Entry 8VF9 (X-ray diffraction, 1.90 A resolution); this record covers chains A and P of the 4 polymer chains in the assembly.

[Chain A]
Molecule: DNA polymerase beta
From: Homo sapiens
Notes: EC 2.7.7.7, 4.2.99.-
UniProtKB: P06746 (DPOLB_HUMAN); numbering as in UniProt (aligned over 1-335)
Amino-acid sequence (335 residues; each row starts with the number of its first residue):
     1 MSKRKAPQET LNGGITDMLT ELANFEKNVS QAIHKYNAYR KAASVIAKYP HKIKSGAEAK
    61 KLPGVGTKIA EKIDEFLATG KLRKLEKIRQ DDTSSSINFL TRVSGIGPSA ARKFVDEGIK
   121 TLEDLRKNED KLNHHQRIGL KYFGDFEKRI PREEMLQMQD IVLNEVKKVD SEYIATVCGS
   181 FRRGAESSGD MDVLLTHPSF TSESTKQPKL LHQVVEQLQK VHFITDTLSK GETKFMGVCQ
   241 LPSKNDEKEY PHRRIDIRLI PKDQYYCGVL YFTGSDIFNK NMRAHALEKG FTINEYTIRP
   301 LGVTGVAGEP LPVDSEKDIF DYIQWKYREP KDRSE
Not modelled in the structure: 1-7, 205-206
Curated features (UniProtKB/Swiss-Prot):
  - region: Arg183 to Asp192 (DNA-binding)
  - active site: Lys72 (Nucleophile)
  - binding site (K(+)): Lys60, Leu62, Val65, Thr101, Val103, Ile106
  - binding site (Na(+)): Lys60, Leu62, Val65, Thr101, Val103, Ile106
  - binding site (dATP): Arg149, Ser180, Arg183, Gly189, Asp190
  - binding site (dCTP): Arg149, Ser180, Arg183, Gly189, Asp190
  - binding site (dGTP): Arg149, Ser180, Arg183, Gly189, Asp190, Asp192
  - binding site (dTTP): Arg149, Ser180, Arg183, Gly189, Asp190
  - binding site (Mg(2+)): Asp190, Asp192, Asp256
  - modified residue: Lys72 (N6-acetyllysine), Arg83 (Omega-N-methylarginine), Arg152 (Omega-N-methylarginine)
  - cross-link (Glycyl lysine isopeptide (Lys-Gly)): Lys41 (interchain with G-Cter in ubiquitin), Lys61 (interchain with G-Cter in ubiquitin), Lys81 (interchain with G-Cter in ubiquitin)
  - natural variant: Leu22 (L22P: Found in a gastric cancer sample; uncertain significance), Tyr39 (Y39C: Found in a gastric cancer sample; uncertain significance), Gly118 (G118V: Decreased DNA-directed DNA polymerase activity), Arg137 (R137Q: Decreased function in base-excision repair), Arg149 (R149I: Decreased DNA-directed DNA polymerase activity), Asp160 (D160N: Found in a gastric cancer sample; uncertain significance), Cys239 (C239R: Found in a gastric cancer sample; uncertain significance), Lys289 (K289M: Found in a colon cancer sample; uncertain significance), Asn294 (N294D: Found in a gastric cancer sample; uncertain significance), Glu295 (E295K: Found in a gastric cancer sample; uncertain significance)
  - mutagenesis: Phe25 (F25W: No effect on 5'-dRP lyase activity. Decreased ssDNA binding), His34 (H34G: Decreased 5'-dRP lyase activity. Decreased ssDNA binding), Lys35 (K35A: Decreased 5'-dRP lyase activity. Decreased ssDNA binding. Loss of 5'-dRP lyase activity; when associated with A-68 and A-72. Decreased ssDNA binding; when associated with A-68 and A-72 ...), Tyr39 (Y39F: No effect on 5'-dRP lyase activity; Y39Q: Abolishes DNA polymerase and 5'-dRP lyase activity), Lys41 (K41R: Abolishes ubiquitination; when associated with R-61 and R-81), Lys60 (K60A: Decreased 5'-dRP lyase activity. Decreased ssDNA binding), Lys61 (K61R: Abolishes ubiquitination; when associated with R-41 and R-81), Lys68 (K68A: No effect on 5'-dRP lyase activity. Decreased ssDNA binding. Loss of 5'-dRP lyase activity; when associated with A-35 and A-72. Decreased ssDNA binding; when associated with A-35 and A-72 ...), Glu71 (E71Q: No effect on 5'-dRP lyase activity. No effect on structure shown by circular dichroism. No effect on ssDNA binding), Lys72 (K72A: Severely reduced 5'-dRP lyase activity. Does not affect ssDNA binding. Loss of 5'-dRP lyase activity; when associated with A-35 and A-68. Decreased ssDNA binding ...), Glu75 (E75A: Slightly decreased 5'-dRP lyase activity. Decreased ssDNA binding. No effect on structure shown by circular dichroism), Lys81 (K81R: Abolishes ubiquitination; when associated with R-41 and R-61), 5 further mutagenesis entries in UniProt
Metal / ion sites: Na+ site 1: Lys60, Leu62, Val65 (shared with 1 residue of chain D); Na+ site 2: Thr101, Val103, Ile106 (shared with DG9(P) of chain P); Na+ site 3 near Thr101 (its only coordinating residue here)

[Chain P]
Molecule: 10-nt DNA strand
Sequence (10 nucleotides; row label = number of the first residue in the row):
     1 GCTGATGCGA
Metal / ion sites: Na+: DG9 (shared with Thr101(A), Val103(A), Ile106(A) of chain A)

[Interface between chain A and chain P]
Contacting residue pairs (14; chain A residue first):
  Val103(A) with DG9(P), phosphate contact
  Ser104(A) with DG9(P), phosphate contact
  Gly105(A) with DC8(P), phosphate contact; DG9(P), hydrogen bond to the phosphate
  Ile106(A) with DG9(P), phosphate contact
  Gly107(A) with DC8(P), hydrogen bond to the phosphate
  Pro108(A) with DC8(P), phosphate contact
  Ser109(A) with DG7(P), phosphate contact; DC8(P), hydrogen bond to the phosphate
  Ala110(A) with DC8(P), hydrogen bond to the phosphate
  His135(A) with DG9(P), sugar contact
  Asp190(A) with DA10(P), sugar contact
  Arg254(A) with DG9(P), phosphate contact; DA10(P), salt bridge to the phosphate
Also at the interface, not in a pair above, chain A (12 interface residues in all): Met236

[Overview]
Chain A and chain P form an interface of 12 and 4 residues respectively; the contacts include 4 hydrogen bonds
and 1 salt bridge. Among the polar pairs are Gly105(A)-DG9(P), Gly107(A)-DC8(P) and Ser109(A)-DC8(P).
Here chain A is DNA polymerase beta (Homo sapiens) and chain P is a 10-nt DNA strand. Entry 8VF9 (Binary DNA
Polymerase Beta bound to DNA containing primer terminal dA base-paired with FapydG) was determined by X-ray
diffraction, deposited together with 8VF8, 8VFA, 8VFB, 8VFC, 8VFD, 8VFE and 5 further entries.
